5SZK - chains A and B; structure by X-ray diffraction, 2.80 A resolution.

== Chain A ==
Molecule: MICAL C-terminal-like protein
Source organism: Homo sapiens
UniProtKB: Q6ZW33 (MICLK_HUMAN); residue numbers follow UniProt; this construct covers 534-683
Amino-acid sequence (153 residues; row label = number of the first residue in the row):
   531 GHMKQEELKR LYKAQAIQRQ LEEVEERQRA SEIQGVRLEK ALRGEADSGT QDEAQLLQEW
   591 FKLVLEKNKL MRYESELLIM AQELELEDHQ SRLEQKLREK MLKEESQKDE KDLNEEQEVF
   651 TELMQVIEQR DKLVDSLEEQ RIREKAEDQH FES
Unresolved in the structure: 531-532, 574-581, 681-683
Construct notes: expression tag (531-533)

== Chain B ==
Molecule: Ras-related protein Rab-1B
Source organism: Homo sapiens
UniProtKB: Q9H0U4 (RAB1B_HUMAN); numbering as in UniProt (aligned over 1-201)
Amino-acid sequence (203 residues; numbered -1 to 201; the number before each row is that of its first residue; numbers below 1 keep their minus sign (Gly-1 is residue -1)):
    -1 GHMAKTYDYL FKLLLIGDSG VGKSCLLLRF ADDTYTESYI STIGVDFKIR TIELDGKTIK
    59 LQIWDTAGQE RFRTITSSYY RGAHGIIVVY DVTDQESYAN VKQWLQEIDR YASENVNKLL
   119 VGNKSDLTTK KVVDNTTAKE FADSLGIPFL ETSAKNATNV EQAFMTMAAE IKKRMGPGAA
   179 SGGERPNLKI DSTPVKPAGG GCC
Unresolved in the structure: -1 to 0, 174-201
Construct notes: expression tag (-1 to 0); engineered mutation Ala2 (Asn in Q9H0U4), Lys3 (Pro in Q9H0U4), Thr4 (Glu in Q9H0U4)
UniProt features mapped onto this chain:
  - region: Thr64 to Gly83 (Switch 2 region)
  - motif: Asp30 to Phe45 (Switch 1), Ala65 to Gly80 (Switch 2)
  - binding site (GTP): Ser17, Gly18, Val19, Gly20, Lys21, Ser22, Cys23, Tyr33, Thr34, Glu35, Ser36, Ser39, Thr40, Gly66, Asn121, Lys122, Asp124, Ser151, Ala152, Lys153
  - binding site (Mg(2+)): Ser22, Thr40, Asp63
  - modified residue: Met1 (N-acetylmethionine), Ser76 (Microbial infection: O-(2-cholinephosphoryl)serine), Tyr77 (Microbial infection: O-AMP-tyrosine), Cys201 (Cysteine methyl ester)
  - lipidation (S-geranylgeranyl cysteine): Cys200, Cys201
  - mutagenesis: Gln67 (Q67L: No effect on GDI1 binding. Reduces prenylation in vitro, but not in vivo. No effect on interaction with REP1/CHM; 100-fold refunction in intrinsic GTPase activity), Ile73 (I73N: Abolishes interaction with REP1/CHM. No prenylation. Much lower GDP/GTP ratio), Ser76 (S76A: Abolishes phosphocholination by Legionella AnkX), Tyr77 (Y77F: Abolishes AMPylation by Legionella DrrA), Tyr78 (Y78D: Abolishes interaction with REP1/CHM and GDI1. No prenylation. Much lower GDP/GTP ratio. No membrane association), Ala81 (A81D: Abolishes interaction with REP1/CHM. No prenylation. Lowers GDP/GTP ratio by half), Leu103 (L103R: No effect on prenylation), Ala110 (A110D: No effect on prenylation), Asn121 (N121I: Prevent formation of autophagosomes), Lys137 (K137E: No effect on prenylation), Gly144 (G144N: No effect on prenylation)
Metal / ion sites: Mg2+: Ser22, Thr40 (together with GMP-PNP)
Residues lining bound ligands: GMP-PNP (GNP; phosphoaminophosphonic acid-guanylate ester): Asp16, Ser17, Gly18, Val19, Gly20, Lys21, Ser22, Cys23, Tyr33, Thr34, Glu35, Ser36, Tyr37, Ile38, Ser39, Thr40, Thr64, Ala65, Gly66, Gln67, Asn121, Lys122, Asp124, Leu125, Ser151, Ala152, Lys153

== Chain A / chain B interface ==
Pairs across the interface - 33 pairs, chain A then chain B:
  Gln550(A) with Met1(B)
  Tyr603(A) with Met1(B); Ala2(B)
  Glu606(A) with Ala2(B); Lys3(B), hydrogen bond (side chain-backbone)
  Met610(A) with Met1(B)
  Gln620(A) with Asp44(B), hydrogen bond
  Leu627(A) with Ile41(B), hydrophobic
  Arg628(A) with Ile38(B); Ser39(B), hydrogen bond (side chain-backbone); Ile41(B)
  Met631(A) with Arg69(B)
  Phe650(A) with Ile41(B), hydrophobic; Ile73(B), hydrophobic
  Met654(A) with Ile41(B)
  Ile657(A) with Val43(B); Phe45(B); Trp62(B), hydrophobic
  Arg660(A) with Asp44(B), salt bridge; Phe45(B), hydrogen bond (side chain-backbone)
  Asp661(A) with Lys10(B), salt bridge; Phe45(B); Gln60(B), hydrogen bond; Trp62(B)
  Val664(A) with Phe45(B), hydrophobic; Gln60(B)
  Asp665(A) with Lys10(B), salt bridge
  Leu667(A) with Tyr5(B); Lys58(B)
  Glu668(A) with Tyr5(B), hydrogen bond; Leu8(B)
  Arg671(A) with Tyr5(B); Asp6(B), hydrogen bond (side chain-backbone)
Interface residues without a listed pair, chain A (20 interface residues in all): Glu624, Leu653
Interface residues without a listed pair, chain B (22 interface residues in all): Tyr7, Thr40, Ile47, Phe70

== Summary ==
20 residues of chain A face 22 of chain B across their interface; the contacts include 7 hydrogen bonds and 3
salt bridges. Polar pairs include Arg660(A)-Asp44(B), Asp661(A)-Lys10(B) and Asp665(A)-Lys10(B). Chain B binds
GMP-PNP.
Here chain A is MICAL C-terminal-like protein and chain B is Ras-related protein Rab-1B, both from Homo
sapiens. Entry 5SZK (Structure of human N-terminally engineered Rab1b in complex with the bMERB domain of
Mical-cL) was determined by X-ray diffraction, deposited together with 5LPN, 5SZG, 5SZH, 5SZI and 5SZJ.
